2B7B - chains A and B; structure by X-ray diffraction, 2.60 A resolution.

Chain A:
Molecule: Elongation factor 1-alpha
Organism: Saccharomyces cerevisiae
Reference sequence: P02994 (EF1A_YEAST); numbering as in UniProt (aligned over 1-458)
Chain sequence (458 residues; each row starts with the number of its first residue):
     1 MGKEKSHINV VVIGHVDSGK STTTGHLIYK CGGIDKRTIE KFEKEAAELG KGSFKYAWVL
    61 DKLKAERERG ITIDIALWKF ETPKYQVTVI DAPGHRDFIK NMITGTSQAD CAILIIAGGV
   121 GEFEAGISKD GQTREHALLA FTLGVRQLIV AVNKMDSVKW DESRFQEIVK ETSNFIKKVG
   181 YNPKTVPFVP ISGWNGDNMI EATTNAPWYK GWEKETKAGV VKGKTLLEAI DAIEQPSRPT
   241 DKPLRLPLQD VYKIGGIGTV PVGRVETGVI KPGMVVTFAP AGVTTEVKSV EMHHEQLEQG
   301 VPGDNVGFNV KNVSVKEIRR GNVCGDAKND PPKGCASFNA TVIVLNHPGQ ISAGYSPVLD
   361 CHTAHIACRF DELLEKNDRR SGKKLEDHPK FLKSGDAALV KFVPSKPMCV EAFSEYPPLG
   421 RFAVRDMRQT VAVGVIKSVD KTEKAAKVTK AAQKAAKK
Disordered / not traced: 1, 442-458
Residues lining bound ligands: GDP (guanosine-5'-diphosphate): H15, V16, D17, S18, G19, K20, S21, T22, N153, K154, D156, S157, S192, G193, W194
Curated features (UniProtKB/Swiss-Prot):
  - region: G14 to S21 (G1), G70 to D74 (G2), D91 to G94 (G3), N153 to D156 (G4), S192 to W194 (G5)
  - binding site (GTP): S21, T22, N153, K154, D156, S192, G193, W194
  - site (Not modified): E298, E372
  - modified residue: G2 (N,N,N-trimethylglycine), K3 (N6,N6-dimethyllysine), S18 (Phosphoserine), K30 (N6-methyllysine), T72 (Phosphothreonine), K79 (N6,N6,N6-trimethyllysine), T82 (Phosphothreonine), S163 (Phosphoserine), T259 (Phosphothreonine), S289 (Phosphoserine), K316 (N6,N6-dimethyllysine), K390 (N6-methyllysine), S414 (Phosphoserine), T430 (Phosphothreonine), K458 (Lysine methyl ester)
  - cross-link (Glycyl lysine isopeptide (Lys-Gly)): K224 (interchain with G-Cter in ubiquitin), K242 (interchain with G-Cter in ubiquitin), K253 (interchain with G-Cter in ubiquitin), K271 (interchain with G-Cter in ubiquitin), K393 (interchain with G-Cter in ubiquitin), K437 (interchain with G-Cter in ubiquitin)
  - mutagenesis: E122 (E122K: Reduces interaction with YEF3), N153 (N153D: Increases KM for GTP to 2.7 mM; N153T: Increases KM for GTP to 6.0 mM and reduces translation fidelity. Increases Km for GTP to 10.3 mM and reduces translation fidelity ...), D156 (D156E: Increases KM for GTP to 10.3 mM and reduces translation fidelity; when associated with T-152; D156N: Increases KM for GTP to 13.1 mM and reduces translation fidelity ...), E286 (E286K: In TEF2-1; strongly reduces translation fidelity by increasing the frequency of frameshifting and amino acid misincorporation), E317 (E317K: In TEF2-2; strongly reduces translation fidelity by increasing the frequency of frameshifting and amino acid misincorporation)

Chain B:
Molecule: elongation factor-1 beta
Organism: Saccharomyces cerevisiae
Notes: fragment: C-terminal domain
Reference sequence: P32471 (EF1B_YEAST); residues 1113-1206 here correspond to UniProt positions 113-206 (UniProt number = residue number - 1000)
Chain sequence (94 residues; each row starts with the number of its first residue):
  1113 KPAKPAAKSI VTLDVKPWDD ETNLEEMVAN VKAIEMEGLT WGAHQFIPIG FGIKKLQINC
  1173 VVEDDKVSLD DLQQSIEEDE DHVQSTDIAA MQAL
Disordered / not traced: 1113-1116
Differences from the reference sequence: engineered mutation A1205 (Lys205 in P32471)

Interface between chain A and chain B:
Contacting residue pairs (70; chain A residue first):
  S21(A) - L1206(B)  hydrogen bond (side chain-backbone)
  K64(A) - L1206(B)  hydrogen bond (side chain-backbone)
  R67(A) - V1173(B)
  E68(A) - K1120(B)  salt bridge
  E68(A) - T1152(B)
  R69(A) - T1152(B)
  G70(A) - G1154(B)
  G70(A) - A1155(B)
  T72(A) - A1155(B)
  I73(A) - A1155(B)
  I73(A) - N1171(B)
  D74(A) - N1171(B)  hydrogen bond (backbone-side chain)
  I75(A) - T1124(B)
  I75(A) - N1171(B)
  A76(A) - T1124(B)  hydrogen bond (backbone-side chain)
  A76(A) - A1202(B)
  A76(A) - M1203(B)
  A76(A) - Q1204(B)  hydrogen bond (backbone-side chain)
  L77(A) - A1202(B)
  W78(A) - Q1204(B)
  V89(A) - Q1204(B)  hydrogen bond (backbone-side chain)
  I90(A) - M1203(B)
  I90(A) - Q1204(B)
  D91(A) - Q1204(B)  hydrogen bond (backbone-side chain)
  D91(A) - A1205(B)  hydrogen bond (backbone-backbone)
  A92(A) - A1205(B)
  P93(A) - S1121(B)
  P93(A) - M1203(B)
  P93(A) - Q1204(B)
  P93(A) - A1205(B)
  G94(A) - D1176(B)
  H95(A) - S1121(B)
  H95(A) - D1176(B)  hydrogen bond (backbone-side chain)
  H95(A) - V1179(B)  hydrogen bond (side chain-backbone)
  H95(A) - L1181(B)
  D97(A) - S1180(B)
  D97(A) - L1181(B)  hydrogen bond (side chain-backbone)
  D97(A) - D1182(B)  hydrogen bond (side chain-backbone)
  F98(A) - M1203(B)  hydrophobic
  K100(A) - D1182(B)  salt bridge
  N101(A) - I1200(B)
  D250(A) - K1128(B)  salt bridge
  D250(A) - Q1196(B)
  D250(A) - S1197(B)  hydrogen bond
  V251(A) - Q1196(B)  hydrogen bond (backbone-side chain)
  Y252(A) - K1128(B)
  Y252(A) - P1129(B)
  Y252(A) - W1130(B)
  Y252(A) - I1161(B)
  Y252(A) - I1165(B)  hydrophobic
  Y252(A) - Q1196(B)
  I254(A) - D1132(B)
  I254(A) - I1165(B)  hydrophobic
  I257(A) - F1163(B)  hydrophobic
  V260(A) - F1163(B)  hydrophobic
  E291(A) - G1162(B)
  E291(A) - F1163(B)  hydrogen bond (side chain-backbone)
  H293(A) - I1159(B)
  H293(A) - P1160(B)
  H293(A) - I1161(B)
  H293(A) - G1162(B)
  H294(A) - P1160(B)
  G307(A) - F1163(B)
  N309(A) - F1163(B)
  R320(A) - S1197(B)
  R320(A) - T1198(B)
  R320(A) - D1199(B)  salt bridge
  R425(A) - D1182(B)  salt bridge
  R428(A) - S1180(B)
  R428(A) - D1183(B)  salt bridge
Also at the interface, not in a pair above, chain A (43 interface residues in all): Q249, K253, S289, M292, F308
Also at the interface, not in a pair above, chain B (40 interface residues in all): I1122, D1131, W1153, Q1157, Q1169, V1174

Overview:
43 residues of chain A and 40 residues of chain B are in contact; the contacts include 15 hydrogen bonds and 6
salt bridges. Among the polar pairs are E68(A)-K1120(B), K100(A)-D1182(B) and D250(A)-K1128(B). Chain A binds
GDP.
Chain A is Elongation factor 1-alpha and chain B is elongation factor-1 beta, both from Saccharomyces
cerevisiae; the structure, Yeast guanine nucleotide exchange factor eEF1Balpha K205A mutant in complex with
eEF1A and GDP, was determined by X-ray diffraction together with 2B7C from the same study.
